6M0W - chains D and A of the 4 polymer chains in the assembly; structure by X-ray diffraction, 2.76 A resolution.

== Chain D ==
Molecule: 8-nt DNA strand
Sequence (8 nucleotides; row label = number of the first residue in the row):
     1 AAAGAAGC

== Chain A ==
Protein: CRISPR-associated endonuclease Cas9 1
Source organism: Streptococcus thermophilus LMD-9
Notes: EC 3.1.-.-
UniProt: Q03LF7 (CAS9A_STRTD); residues 2-1121 here = UniProt positions 2-1121
Chain sequence (1122 residues; numbered 0 to 1121; the number before each row is that of its first residue; numbering starts at 0):
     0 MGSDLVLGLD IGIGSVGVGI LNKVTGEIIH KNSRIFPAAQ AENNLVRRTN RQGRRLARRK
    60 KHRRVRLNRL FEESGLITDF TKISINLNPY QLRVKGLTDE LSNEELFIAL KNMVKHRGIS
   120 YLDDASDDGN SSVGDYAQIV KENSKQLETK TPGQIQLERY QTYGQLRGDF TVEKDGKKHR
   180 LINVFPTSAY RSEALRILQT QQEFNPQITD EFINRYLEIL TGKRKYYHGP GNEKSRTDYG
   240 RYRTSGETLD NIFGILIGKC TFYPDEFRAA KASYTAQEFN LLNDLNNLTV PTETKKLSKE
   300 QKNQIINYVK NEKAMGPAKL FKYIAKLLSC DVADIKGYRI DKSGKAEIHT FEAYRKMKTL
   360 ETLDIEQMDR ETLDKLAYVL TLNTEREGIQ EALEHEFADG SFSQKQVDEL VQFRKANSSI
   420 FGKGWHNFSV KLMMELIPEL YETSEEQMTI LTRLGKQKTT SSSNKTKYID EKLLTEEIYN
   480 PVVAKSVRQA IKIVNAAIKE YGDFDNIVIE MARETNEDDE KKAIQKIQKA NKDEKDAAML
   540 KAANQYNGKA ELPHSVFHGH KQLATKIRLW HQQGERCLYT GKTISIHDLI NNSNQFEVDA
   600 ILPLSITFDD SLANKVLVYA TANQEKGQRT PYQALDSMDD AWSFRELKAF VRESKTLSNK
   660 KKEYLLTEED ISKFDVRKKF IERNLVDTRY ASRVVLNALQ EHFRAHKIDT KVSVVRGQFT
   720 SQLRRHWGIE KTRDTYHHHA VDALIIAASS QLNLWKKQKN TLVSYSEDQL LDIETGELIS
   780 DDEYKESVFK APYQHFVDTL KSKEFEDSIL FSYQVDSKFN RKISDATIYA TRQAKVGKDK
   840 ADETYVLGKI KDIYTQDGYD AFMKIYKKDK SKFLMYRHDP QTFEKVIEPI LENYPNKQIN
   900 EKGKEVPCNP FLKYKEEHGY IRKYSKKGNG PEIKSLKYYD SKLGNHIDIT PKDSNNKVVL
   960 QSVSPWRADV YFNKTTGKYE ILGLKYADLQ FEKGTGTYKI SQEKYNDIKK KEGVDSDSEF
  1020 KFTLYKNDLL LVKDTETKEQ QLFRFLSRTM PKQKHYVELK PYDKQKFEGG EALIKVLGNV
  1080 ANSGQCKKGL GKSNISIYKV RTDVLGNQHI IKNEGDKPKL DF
Unresolved in the structure: 121-148, 328-329, 455-466, 676-679, 754-789, 897-904
Differences from the reference sequence: initiating methionine (0); expression tag (1); engineered mutation Ala599 (His in Q03LF7)
UniProt features mapped onto this chain:
  - active site: Asp9 (For RuvC-like nuclease domain)
  - binding site (Mg(2+)): Asp9, Glu509, Glu513, His738
Bound ions: Mg2+ site 1: Asp598, Asn622 (shared with 2 residues of chain C); Mg2+ site 2 near Asp824 (its only coordinating residue here)

== Interface between chain D and chain A ==
Residue-residue contacts (27; chain D residue first):
  DA1(D) - Phe673(A)  base contact
  DA2(D) - Leu1045(A)  phosphate contact
  DA2(D) - Glu1057(A)  sugar contact
  DA2(D) - Lys1059(A)  phosphate contact
  DA2(D) - Gln1084(A)  base contact
  DA3(D) - Ser961(A)  phosphate contact
  DA3(D) - Val962(A)  sugar contact
  DA3(D) - Pro964(A)  phosphate contact
  DA3(D) - Ser1046(A)  hydrogen bond to the phosphate
  DA3(D) - Gln1084(A)  hydrogen bond to the base
  DA3(D) - Lys1086(A)  base contact
  DG4(D) - Asn944(A)  hydrogen bond to the phosphate
  DG4(D) - Ser961(A)  phosphate contact
  DG4(D) - Val962(A)  hydrogen bond to the phosphate
  DG4(D) - Lys984(A)  salt bridge to the phosphate
  DG4(D) - Thr1048(A)  base contact
  DG4(D) - Met1049(A)  base contact
  DG4(D) - Gln1084(A)  base contact
  DG4(D) - Lys1086(A)  hydrogen bond to the base
  DA5(D) - Ser940(A)  phosphate contact
  DA5(D) - Lys941(A)  sugar contact
  DA5(D) - Gly943(A)  phosphate contact
  DA5(D) - Asn944(A)  hydrogen bond to the phosphate
  DA5(D) - Met1049(A)  base contact
  DA6(D) - Ser940(A)  sugar contact
  DA6(D) - Lys941(A)  hydrogen bond to the phosphate
  DG7(D) - Lys867(A)  phosphate contact
Interface residues without a listed pair, chain A (22 interface residues in all): Ser963, Lys1025, Pro1050, Lys1051

== Overview ==
7 residues of chain D and 22 residues of chain A are in contact; the contacts include 7 hydrogen bonds and 1
salt bridge. Polar contacts include DA3(D)-Gln1084(A), DG4(D)-Lys1086(A) and DA3(D)-Ser1046(A). From UniProt:
active-site residue Asp9(A) and 4 Mg2+-binding residues on chain A.
Here chain D is an 8-nt DNA strand and chain A is CRISPR-associated endonuclease Cas9 1 (Streptococcus
thermophilus LMD-9). Entry 6M0W (Crystal structure of Streptococcus thermophilus Cas9 in complex with the AGAA
PAM) was determined by X-ray diffraction together with 6M0V and 6M0X from the same study.
